PDB entry 3GW6 | X-ray diffraction, 2.60 A resolution | chains A and F of the 3 polymer chains in the assembly

Chain A (and F):
Molecule: Endo-N-acetylneuraminidase
From: Enterobacteria phage K1F
Notes: EC 3.2.1.129; chain F of this document is another copy of the same molecule, construct and numbering; everything in this record applies to it too
Reference sequence: Q858B1 (Q858B1_BPK1F); residues 790-1064 here = UniProt positions 790-1064
Sequence (275 residues; each row starts with the number of its first residue):
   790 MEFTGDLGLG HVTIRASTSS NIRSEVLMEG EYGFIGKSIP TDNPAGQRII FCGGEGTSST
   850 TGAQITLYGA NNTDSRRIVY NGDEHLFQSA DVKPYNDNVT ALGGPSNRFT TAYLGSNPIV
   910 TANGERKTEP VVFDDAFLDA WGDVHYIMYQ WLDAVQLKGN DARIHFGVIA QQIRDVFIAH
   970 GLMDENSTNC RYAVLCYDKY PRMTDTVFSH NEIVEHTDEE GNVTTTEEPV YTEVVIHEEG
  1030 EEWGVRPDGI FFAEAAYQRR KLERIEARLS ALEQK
Not modelled in the structure: 790-799, 805-810, 977-978, 1064 (chain F: 790-799, 805-810, 975, 1064)
Differences from the reference sequence: conflict Ala-911 (Ser in Q858B1)

Chain A / chain F interface:
Contacting residue pairs (291):
  Ile-803(A) with His-800(F)
  Arg-804(A) with His-800(F), hydrogen bond (backbone-side chain)
  Arg-812(A) with His-800(F); Thr-846(F); Pro-1018(F)
  Glu-814(A) with His-800(F); Val-801(F), hydrogen bond (backbone-backbone)
  Val-815(A) with Val-801(F)
  Leu-816(A) with Val-801(F), hydrogen bond (backbone-backbone); Thr-802(F); Ile-803(F), hydrogen bond (backbone-backbone)
  Met-817(A) with Ile-803(F); Ser-813(F); Val-815(F), hydrophobic
  Glu-818(A) with Ile-803(F), hydrogen bond (backbone-backbone); Arg-804(F); Ser-813(F), hydrogen bond (backbone-side chain)
  Gly-819(A) with Ile-811(F)
  Glu-820(A) with Ile-811(F), hydrogen bond (backbone-backbone)
  Tyr-821(A) with Ile-811(F), hydrogen bond (backbone-backbone); Arg-812(F), hydrogen bond; Ser-813(F), hydrogen bond (backbone-backbone)
  Gly-822(A) with Ser-813(F)
  Phe-823(A) with Ser-813(F), hydrogen bond (backbone-backbone); Glu-814(F); Val-815(F), hydrogen bond (backbone-backbone)
  Ile-824(A) with Val-815(F)
  Gly-825(A) with Val-815(F), hydrogen bond (backbone-backbone); Leu-816(F); Met-817(F), hydrogen bond (backbone-backbone)
  Lys-826(A) with Met-817(F), hydrogen bond (side chain-backbone); Glu-818(F), hydrogen bond (side chain-backbone); Gly-819(F), hydrogen bond (side chain-backbone); Glu-820(F); Tyr-821(F); Gly-822(F)
  Ser-827(A) with Met-817(F), hydrogen bond (backbone-backbone); Glu-818(F)
  Pro-829(A) with Gly-819(F); Glu-820(F)
  Asn-832(A) with Glu-820(F), hydrogen bond
  Gly-835(A) with Glu-820(F)
  Gln-836(A) with Glu-820(F)
  Arg-837(A) with Glu-820(F), salt bridge; Tyr-821(F); Gly-822(F), hydrogen bond (backbone-backbone)
  Ile-838(A) with Met-817(F), hydrophobic; Gly-822(F)
  Ile-839(A) with Tyr-821(F), hydrophobic; Gly-822(F), hydrogen bond (backbone-backbone); Phe-823(F); Ile-824(F), hydrogen bond (backbone-backbone)
  Phe-840(A) with Ile-824(F); Phe-840(F), hydrophobic; Leu-856(F)
  Cys-841(A) with Phe-823(F), hydrophobic; Ile-824(F), hydrogen bond (backbone-backbone); Gly-825(F); Lys-826(F), hydrogen bond (backbone-backbone); Ile-838(F); Leu-856(F)
  Gly-842(A) with Lys-826(F); Gln-836(F); Leu-856(F); Gly-858(F), hydrogen bond (backbone-backbone)
  Gly-843(A) with Phe-823(F); Gly-825(F); Lys-826(F), hydrogen bond (backbone-backbone); Gln-836(F)
  Glu-844(A) with Phe-823(F); Lys-826(F), hydrogen bond (backbone-backbone); Ser-827(F); Ile-828(F); Gln-836(F)
  Gly-845(A) with Phe-823(F)
  Thr-846(A) with Tyr-821(F); Phe-823(F)
  Ser-848(A) with Arg-865(F), hydrogen bond (backbone-side chain)
  Thr-849(A) with Ala-859(F)
  Thr-850(A) with Gly-858(F); Ala-859(F), hydrogen bond (backbone-backbone)
  Gly-851(A) with Tyr-857(F); Gly-858(F); Ala-859(F); Arg-865(F)
  Ala-852(A) with Leu-856(F); Tyr-857(F), hydrogen bond (backbone-backbone); Arg-865(F); Arg-866(F); Ile-867(F), hydrophobic
  Gln-853(A) with Ile-867(F)
  Ile-854(A) with Ile-854(F), hydrophobic; Leu-856(F), hydrophobic
  Tyr-869(A) with Tyr-869(F); Phe-876(F)
  Asn-870(A) with Arg-865(F), hydrogen bond (backbone-side chain)
  Gly-871(A) with Arg-865(F)
  Asp-872(A) with Ser-864(F); Arg-865(F), salt bridge
  Glu-873(A) with Arg-865(F); Arg-866(F), salt bridge; Ile-867(F), hydrogen bond (backbone-backbone)
  His-874(A) with Ile-867(F); Tyr-869(F), hydrogen bond
  Leu-875(A) with Arg-866(F); Ile-867(F), hydrogen bond (backbone-backbone); Val-868(F); Tyr-869(F), hydrogen bond (backbone-backbone); Asn-896(F)
  Phe-876(A) with Tyr-869(F), hydrophobic; His-874(F); Phe-876(F), hydrophobic
  Gln-877(A) with Val-868(F); Tyr-869(F), hydrogen bond (backbone-backbone); Asn-870(F), hydrogen bond; Gly-871(F), hydrogen bond (backbone-backbone); His-874(F), hydrogen bond (backbone-side chain)
  Ser-878(A) with Asn-870(F), hydrogen bond; Gly-871(F)
  Ala-879(A) with Gly-871(F); Asp-872(F); Glu-873(F); His-874(F)
  Asp-880(A) with His-874(F)
  Lys-882(A) with His-874(F), hydrogen bond (backbone-backbone); Leu-875(F); Phe-876(F), hydrogen bond (backbone-backbone)
  Pro-883(A) with Phe-876(F)
  Tyr-884(A) with Leu-875(F), hydrophobic; Phe-876(F), hydrogen bond (backbone-backbone); Gln-877(F)
  Asn-887(A) with Gly-904(F)
  Thr-889(A) with Ala-879(F); Asp-880(F)
  Ala-890(A) with Asp-880(F), hydrogen bond (backbone-side chain); Val-881(F), hydrogen bond (backbone-backbone)
  Leu-891(A) with Val-881(F); Leu-891(F), hydrophobic
  Gly-892(A) with Val-881(F), hydrogen bond (backbone-backbone); Lys-882(F); Pro-883(F)
  Pro-894(A) with Asn-912(F)
  Ser-895(A) with Asp-886(F); Asn-912(F)
  Asn-896(A) with Lys-882(F); Pro-883(F); Tyr-884(F); Asp-886(F)
  Arg-897(A) with Pro-883(F); Asp-886(F), salt bridge; Asn-887(F), hydrogen bond (backbone-backbone); Thr-910(F), hydrogen bond (side chain-backbone); Ala-911(F), hydrogen bond (side chain-backbone); Asn-912(F); Glu-914(F), salt bridge
  Phe-898(A) with Val-881(F); Lys-882(F); Pro-883(F); Thr-889(F); Ala-890(F); Leu-891(F), hydrophobic
  Thr-899(A) with Asn-887(F); Val-888(F); Thr-889(F), hydrogen bond (backbone-backbone); Ala-890(F)
  Thr-900(A) with Ala-890(F); Leu-891(F), hydrogen bond (backbone-backbone); Arg-1035(F)
  Ala-901(A) with Leu-891(F)
  Tyr-902(A) with Leu-891(F), hydrogen bond (backbone-backbone); Gly-892(F); Gly-893(F); Pro-894(F); Arg-897(F); Phe-898(F), hydrogen bond (backbone-backbone); Asp-987(F)
  Leu-903(A) with Phe-898(F)
  Gly-904(A) with Arg-897(F); Phe-898(F), hydrogen bond (backbone-backbone); Thr-899(F); Trp-940(F)
  Ser-905(A) with Thr-899(F), hydrogen bond (side chain-backbone); Thr-900(F), hydrogen bond
  Asn-906(A) with Thr-900(F); Pro-1036(F)
  Pro-907(A) with Thr-900(F); Ala-901(F)
  Ile-908(A) with Thr-900(F); Ala-901(F), hydrogen bond (backbone-backbone); Tyr-902(F); Leu-903(F), hydrogen bond (backbone-backbone)
  Val-909(A) with Leu-903(F); Asn-906(F)
  Thr-910(A) with Leu-903(F), hydrogen bond (backbone-backbone); Gly-904(F)
  Trp-930(A) with Arg-1048(F), hydrogen bond (backbone-side chain)
  Gly-931(A) with Arg-1048(F), hydrogen bond (backbone-side chain)
  Val-933(A) with Arg-1048(F), hydrogen bond (backbone-side chain)
  Tyr-935(A) with Phe-922(F); Phe-1041(F), hydrophobic; Ala-1044(F); Arg-1048(F)
  Ile-936(A) with Pro-919(F), hydrophobic; Val-920(F); Phe-922(F)
  Met-937(A) with Pro-919(F); Val-920(F), hydrogen bond (backbone-backbone); Phe-922(F), hydrophobic; Asp-923(F); Phe-926(F), hydrophobic
  Tyr-938(A) with Lys-916(F); Thr-917(F)
  Gln-939(A) with Lys-916(F); Thr-917(F), hydrogen bond (backbone-side chain)
  Trp-940(A) with Ala-911(F), hydrophobic; Glu-914(F); Arg-915(F); Lys-916(F)
  Leu-941(A) with Arg-915(F); Thr-917(F)
  Val-944(A) with Thr-917(F)
  Lys-947(A) with Asn-978(F)
  Asn-949(A) with Arg-980(F), hydrogen bond (backbone-side chain)
  Asp-950(A) with Arg-980(F), salt bridge
  Arg-952(A) with Asn-978(F), hydrogen bond; Cys-979(F), hydrogen bond (side chain-backbone); Arg-980(F); Tyr-981(F); Ala-982(F)
  Ile-953(A) with Arg-980(F), hydrogen bond (backbone-backbone); Tyr-981(F); Ala-982(F), hydrogen bond (backbone-backbone)
  His-954(A) with Ala-982(F)
  Phe-955(A) with Phe-922(F), hydrophobic; Phe-926(F), hydrophobic; Tyr-981(F), hydrophobic; Val-983(F), hydrophobic; Gly-1038(F); Phe-1041(F)
  Gly-956(A) with Phe-1041(F)
  Val-957(A) with Phe-1041(F), hydrophobic
  Ile-958(A) with Lys-916(F)
  Cys-985(A) with Ile-908(F), hydrophobic
  Tyr-989(A) with Asn-912(F), hydrogen bond
  Met-992(A) with Tyr-884(F)
  Asp-994(A) with Tyr-884(F), hydrogen bond
  Pro-1018(A) with Tyr-821(F)
  Tyr-1020(A) with Tyr-821(F)
  Ile-1025(A) with Tyr-884(F); Asn-885(F)
  Glu-1030(A) with Asn-912(F)
  Glu-1031(A) with Thr-910(F), hydrogen bond; Asn-912(F)
  Trp-1032(A) with Thr-910(F), hydrogen bond (backbone-side chain)
  Gly-1033(A) with Val-909(F); Thr-910(F)
  Val-1034(A) with Ile-908(F); Val-909(F), hydrogen bond (backbone-backbone)
  Arg-1035(A) with Ser-905(F), hydrogen bond; Asn-906(F), hydrogen bond (side chain-backbone); Pro-907(F); Ile-908(F)
  Pro-1036(A) with Pro-907(F); Val-909(F), hydrophobic; Asp-1037(F)
  Asp-1037(A) with Asn-906(F); Pro-907(F); Asp-1037(F)
  Phe-1040(A) with Asp-1037(F); Phe-1040(F), hydrophobic; Phe-1041(F)
  Phe-1041(A) with Asn-906(F)
  Glu-1043(A) with Ala-1044(F); Arg-1048(F), salt bridge
  Tyr-1046(A) with Arg-1048(F)
  Gln-1047(A) with Ala-1044(F); Gln-1047(F); Arg-1048(F); Leu-1051(F)
  Lys-1050(A) with Leu-1051(F); Glu-1055(F), salt bridge
  Leu-1051(A) with Leu-1051(F), hydrophobic
  Ile-1054(A) with Ile-1054(F), hydrophobic; Glu-1055(F); Leu-1058(F), hydrophobic
  Arg-1057(A) with Glu-1055(F); Leu-1058(F); Ser-1059(F), hydrogen bond; Glu-1062(F), salt bridge
  Leu-1058(A) with Leu-1058(F), hydrophobic
  Leu-1061(A) with Leu-1061(F), hydrophobic
Interface residues without a listed pair, chain A (131 interface residues in all): Ser-813, Arg-865, Val-868, Val-881, Gly-893, Ala-951, Val-996, Gly-1038, Ile-1039
Interface residues without a listed pair, chain F (123 interface residues in all): Arg-837, Glu-844, Asn-860, Ser-878, Val-921, Phe-955, Met-992, Ala-1042, Glu-1043, Ala-1045

Summary:
131 residues of chain A and 123 residues of chain F are in contact; the contacts include 77 hydrogen bonds and
9 salt bridges. Polar contacts include Arg-837(A)/Glu-820(F), Asp-872(A)/Arg-865(F) and Glu-873(A)/Arg-866(F).
Chain A and chain F are both Endo-N-acetylneuraminidase (Enterobacteria phage K1F); the structure,
Intramolecular Chaperone, was determined by X-ray diffraction together with 3GUD from the same study.
